PDB entry 7U50 | electron microscopy, 3.40 A resolution | chains C and J of the 11 polymer chains in the assembly

[Chain C]
Name: Histone H2A type 1
Organism: Homo sapiens
UniProt: P0C0S8 (H2A1_HUMAN); residues 1-129 here correspond to UniProt positions 2-130 (UniProt number = residue number + 1)
Chain sequence (129 residues; numbered 1 to 129; the number before each row is that of its first residue):
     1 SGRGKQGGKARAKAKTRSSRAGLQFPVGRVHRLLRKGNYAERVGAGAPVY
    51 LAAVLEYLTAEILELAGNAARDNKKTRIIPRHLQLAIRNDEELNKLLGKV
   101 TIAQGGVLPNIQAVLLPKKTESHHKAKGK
Not modelled in the structure: 1-11, 118-129
UniProt features mapped onto this chain:
  - modified residue: Ser1 (N-acetylserine), Arg3 (Citrulline), Lys5 (N6-(2-hydroxyisobutyryl)lysine), Lys9 (N6-(2-hydroxyisobutyryl)lysine), Lys13 (N6-(beta-hydroxybutyryl)lysine), Lys36 (N6-(2-hydroxyisobutyryl)lysine), Lys74 (N6-(2-hydroxyisobutyryl)lysine), Lys75 (N6-(2-hydroxyisobutyryl)lysine), Lys95 (N6-(2-hydroxyisobutyryl)lysine), Lys99 (N6-glutaryllysine), Gln104 (N5-methylglutamine), Lys118 (N6-(2-hydroxyisobutyryl)lysine), Lys119 (N6-crotonyllysine), Thr120 (Phosphothreonine), Lys125 (N6-crotonyllysine)
  - cross-link (Glycyl lysine isopeptide (Lys-Gly)): Lys13 (interchain with G-Cter in ubiquitin), Lys15 (interchain with G-Cter in ubiquitin), Lys119 (interchain with G-Cter in ubiquitin)

[Chain J]
Molecule: 147-nt DNA strand
Sequence (147 nucleotides; numbered 1 to 147; the number before each row is that of its first residue):
     1 ATCGGATGTATATATCTGACACGTGCCTGGAGACTAGGGAGTAATCCCCT
    51 TGGCGGTTAAAACGCGGGGGACAGCGCGTACGTGCGTTTAAGCGGTGCTA
   101 GAGCTGTCTACGACCAATTGAGCGGCCTCGGCACCGGGATTCTCGAT
Not modelled in the structure: 1, 146-147

[How chain C and chain J interact]
Residue-residue contacts (13; chain C residue first):
  Arg29(C) - DC123(J)  salt bridge to the phosphate
  Glu41(C) - DA113(J)  phosphate contact
  Arg42(C) - DG112(J)  hydrogen bond to the sugar
  Arg42(C) - DA113(J)  phosphate contact
  Val43(C) - DG112(J)  sugar contact
  Val43(C) - DA113(J)  hydrogen bond to the phosphate
  Gly44(C) - DG112(J)  phosphate contact
  Ala45(C) - DG112(J)  hydrogen bond to the phosphate
  Lys75(C) - DA133(J)  salt bridge to the phosphate
  Thr76(C) - DG131(J)  phosphate contact
  Thr76(C) - DC132(J)  hydrogen bond to the phosphate
  Arg77(C) - DG131(J)  hydrogen bond to the sugar
  Arg77(C) - DC132(J)  hydrogen bond to the phosphate
Other interface residues (no listed pair), chain C (11 interface residues in all): Thr16, Pro26
Other interface residues (no listed pair), chain J (8 interface residues in all): DA121, DG122

[Overview]
11 residues of chain C and 8 residues of chain J are in contact; the contacts include 6 hydrogen bonds and 2
salt bridges. Polar pairs include Arg42(C)-DG112(J), Arg77(C)-DG131(J) and Val43(C)-DA113(J).
Here chain C is Histone H2A type 1 (Homo sapiens) and chain J is a 147-nt DNA strand. Entry 7U50 (APE1 bound
to a nucleosome core particle with AP-site at SHL-6) was determined by electron microscopy (same publication
as 7U51, 7U52 and 7U53).
